Entry 4GO2 (X-ray diffraction, 2.28 A resolution); this record covers chains A and C of the 4 polymer chains in the assembly.

[Chain A (and C)]
Protein: Cytosolic 10-formyltetrahydrofolate dehydrogenase
Source organism: Rattus norvegicus
Notes: EC 1.5.1.6; fragment: C-terminal domain, residues 397-902; chain C of this document is another copy of the same molecule, construct and numbering; everything in this record applies to it too
UniProt: P28037 (AL1L1_RAT); numbering as in UniProt (aligned over 397-902)
Chain sequence (517 residues; row label = number of the first residue in the row):
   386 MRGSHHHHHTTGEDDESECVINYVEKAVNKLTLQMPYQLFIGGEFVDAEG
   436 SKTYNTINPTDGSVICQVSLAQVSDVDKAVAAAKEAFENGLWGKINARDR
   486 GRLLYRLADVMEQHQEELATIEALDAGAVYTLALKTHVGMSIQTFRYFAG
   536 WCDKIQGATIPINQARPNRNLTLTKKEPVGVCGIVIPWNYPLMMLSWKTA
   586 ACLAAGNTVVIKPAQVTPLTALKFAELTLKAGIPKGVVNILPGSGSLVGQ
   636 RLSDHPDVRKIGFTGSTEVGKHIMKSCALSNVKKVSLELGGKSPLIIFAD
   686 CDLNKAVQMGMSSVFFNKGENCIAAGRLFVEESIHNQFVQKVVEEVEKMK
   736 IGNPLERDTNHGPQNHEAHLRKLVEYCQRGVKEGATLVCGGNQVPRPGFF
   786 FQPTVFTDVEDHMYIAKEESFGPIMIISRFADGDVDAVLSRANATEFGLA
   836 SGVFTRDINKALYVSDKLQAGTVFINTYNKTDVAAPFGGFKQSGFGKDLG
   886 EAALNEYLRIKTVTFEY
Disordered / not traced: 386-404
Sequence notes: expression tag (386-396)
Residues lining bound ligands: Thio-NADP (TAP; 7-thionicotinamide-adenine-dinucleotide phosphate): Val-570, Ile-571, Pro-572, Trp-573, Asn-574, Lys-597, Pro-598, Ala-599, Gln-600, Gly-628, Ser-629, Gly-630, Ser-631, Gly-634, Gln-635, Phe-648, Thr-649, Gly-650, Ser-651, Val-654, His-657, Ile-658, Glu-673, Leu-674, Gly-675, Gly-676, Cys-707, His-754, Glu-804, Ser-805, Phe-806
What the authors report for this chain:
  - catalytic residues: Glu-673, Cys-707 (citing earlier work)
  - contacts within the chain: Glu-673/Cys-707
  - conformationally variable residues (side-chain flip): Glu-673

[Chain A / chain C interface]
Residue-residue contacts - 46 pairs, chain A then chain C:
  Arg-483(A) with Gln-528(C), hydrogen bond; Asp-867(C), salt bridge; Val-868(C); Ala-869(C)
  Arg-487(A) with Tyr-490(C), hydrogen bond; Glu-497(C), salt bridge; Arg-531(C)
  Tyr-490(A) with Arg-487(C), hydrogen bond; Tyr-490(C)
  Glu-497(A) with Arg-487(C), salt bridge
  Gln-528(A) with Arg-483(C), hydrogen bond
  Arg-531(A) with Arg-487(C)
  Tyr-532(A) with Asp-538(C); Lys-539(C), hydrogen bond (backbone-side chain)
  Gly-535(A) with Tyr-490(C); Lys-539(C)
  Trp-536(A) with Lys-539(C)
  Asp-538(A) with Tyr-532(C); Ala-869(C)
  Lys-539(A) with Tyr-532(C), hydrogen bond (side chain-backbone); Gly-535(C); Trp-536(C)
  Gln-541(A) with Glu-886(C)
  Arg-554(A) with Asp-851(C), salt bridge; Lys-852(C)
  Leu-556(A) with Leu-847(C), hydrophobic
  Ile-843(A) with Phe-900(C), hydrophobic
  Asn-844(A) with Glu-901(C); Tyr-902(C)
  Leu-847(A) with Leu-556(C), hydrophobic; Phe-900(C), hydrophobic; Tyr-902(C), hydrophobic
  Tyr-848(A) with Tyr-902(C)
  Asp-851(A) with Arg-554(C), salt bridge; Tyr-902(C), hydrogen bond
  Lys-852(A) with Arg-554(C)
  Asp-867(A) with Arg-483(C), salt bridge
  Val-868(A) with Arg-483(C)
  Ala-869(A) with Arg-483(C)
  Phe-900(A) with Ile-843(C), hydrophobic; Leu-847(C), hydrophobic
  Glu-901(A) with Asn-844(C)
  Tyr-902(A) with Asn-844(C); Leu-847(C), hydrophobic; Tyr-848(C); Asp-851(C), hydrogen bond
Interface residues without a listed pair, chain A (28 interface residues in all): Asp-494, Glu-886
Interface residues without a listed pair, chain C (28 interface residues in all): Asp-494, Gln-541

[Overview]
The chain A/chain C interface involves 28 residues from each chain; the contacts include 8 hydrogen bonds and
6 salt bridges. Polar contacts include Arg-483(A)/Asp-867(C), Arg-487(A)/Glu-497(C) and Arg-554(A)/Asp-851(C).
Chain A binds Thio-NADP. From the paper: catalytic residues Glu-673(A) and Cys-707(A); conformational
variability at Glu-673(A).
Both chains are Cytosolic 10-formyltetrahydrofolate dehydrogenase (Rattus norvegicus). Entry 4GO2 (Crystal
structure of the c-terminal domain of 10'formyltetrahydrofolate dehydrogenase in complex with Thio-NADP) was
determined by X-ray diffraction, deposited together with 4GNZ and 4GO0.
